3HF9 - chains A and B of the 28 polymer chains in the assembly; structure by X-ray diffraction, 2.88 A resolution.

Chain A (and B):
Name: Proteasome (Alpha subunit) PrcA
From: Mycobacterium tuberculosis
Notes: EC 3.4.25.1; chain B of this document is another copy of the same molecule, construct and numbering; everything in this record applies to it too
UniProtKB: O33244 (O33244_MYCTU); residues 10-248 here = UniProt positions 10-248
Chain sequence (240 residues; row label = number of the first residue in the row):
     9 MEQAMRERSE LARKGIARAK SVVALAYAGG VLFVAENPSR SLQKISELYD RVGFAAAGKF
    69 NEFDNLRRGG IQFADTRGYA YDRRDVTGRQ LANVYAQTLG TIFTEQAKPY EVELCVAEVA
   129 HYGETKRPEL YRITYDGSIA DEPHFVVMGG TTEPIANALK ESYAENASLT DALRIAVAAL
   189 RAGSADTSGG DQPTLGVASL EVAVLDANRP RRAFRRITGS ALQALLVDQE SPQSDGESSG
Disordered / not traced: 9, 191-204, 235-248
Differences from the reference sequence: initiating methionine (9)

How chain A and chain B interact:
Pairs across the interface (17):
  Glu15(A) with Glu10(B), hydrogen bond (side chain-backbone)
  Ser47(A) with Asp149(B)
  Arg48(A) with Arg135(B); Pro151(B)
  Ser49(A) with Arg97(B), hydrogen bond (backbone-side chain); Tyr139(B); Asp149(B), hydrogen bond
  Leu50(A) with Ile147(B), hydrophobic
  Lys67(A) with Asp144(B), hydrogen bond (side chain-backbone)
  Asn69(A) with Gln105(B); Gly145(B)
  Asp72(A) with Asn101(B), hydrogen bond; Gln105(B)
  Asn73(A) with Gln105(B)
  Ala115(A) with Glu10(B); Thr112(B)
  Lys116(A) with Thr112(B)
Other interface residues (no listed pair), chain A (15 interface residues in all): Arg16, Leu19, Phe68, Arg76
Other interface residues (no listed pair), chain B (16 interface residues in all): Met13, Ala104, Gly108, Glu113

In short:
Chain A and chain B form an interface of 15 and 16 residues respectively, with 5 hydrogen bonds. Among the
polar pairs are Glu15(A)-Glu10(B), Ser49(A)-Arg97(B) and Ser49(A)-Asp149(B).
Chain A and chain B are both Proteasome (Alpha subunit) PrcA (Mycobacterium tuberculosis); the structure,
Crystal Structure of Mycobacterium Tuberculosis Proteasome open-gate mutant modified by inhibitor GL1, was
determined by X-ray diffraction, deposited together with 3H6F, 3H6I and 3HFA.
